1POP - chains A and B; structure by X-ray diffraction, 2.10 A resolution.

# Chain A
Molecule: Papain
Source organism: Carica papaya
Notes: EC 3.4.22.2
Reference sequence: P00784 (PAPA_CARPA); residues 1-212 here correspond to UniProt positions 134-345 (UniProt number = residue number + 133)
Sequence (212 residues; numbered 1 to 212; the number before each row is that of its first residue):
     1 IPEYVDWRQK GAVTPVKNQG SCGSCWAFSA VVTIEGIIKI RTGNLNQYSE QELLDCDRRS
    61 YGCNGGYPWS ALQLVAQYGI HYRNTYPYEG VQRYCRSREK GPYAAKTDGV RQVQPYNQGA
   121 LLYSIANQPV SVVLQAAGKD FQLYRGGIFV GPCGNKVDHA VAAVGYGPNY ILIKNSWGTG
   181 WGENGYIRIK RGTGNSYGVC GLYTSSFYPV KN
Disulfide bonds: Cys22-Cys63, Cys56-Cys95, Cys153-Cys200
Construct notes: conflict Gln47 (Glu180 in P00784), Gln118 (Glu251 in P00784), Gln135 (Glu268 in P00784)
Swiss-Prot annotation at these positions:
  - active site: Cys25, His159, Asn175
  - binding site (E64): Cys25
  - binding site (leupeptin): Cys25
Reported in the primary citation:
  - catalytic residues: Gln19, Cys25, His159
  - contacts within the chain: Cys25-His159
  - conformationally variable residues (side-chain flip): Tyr61, Asn64

# Chain B
Molecule: Leupeptin
Source organism: Streptomyces roseus
Sequence (4 residues; each row starts with the number of its first residue):
   300 XLLX
Modified / non-standard residues: ACE (acetyl group) at position 300; AR7 (amino{[(4S)-4-amino-5,5-dihydroxypentyl]amino}methaniminium) at position 303

# Chain A / chain B interface
Contacting residue pairs - 22 pairs, chain A then chain B:
  Gln19(A) with AR7_303(B), hydrogen bond (side chain-backbone)
  Gly23(A) with AR7_303(B)
  Ser24(A) with AR7_303(B)
  Cys25(A) with Leu302(B); AR7_303(B), hydrogen bond (side chain-backbone)
  Trp26(A) with Leu302(B)
  Tyr61(A) with Leu301(B), hydrophobic
  Asn64(A) with Leu301(B); AR7_303(B)
  Gly65(A) with Leu301(B); Leu302(B); AR7_303(B)
  Gly66(A) with Leu301(B); Leu302(B), hydrogen bond (backbone-backbone)
  Tyr67(A) with ACE_300(B); Leu301(B)
  Pro68(A) with Leu302(B)
  Val133(A) with Leu302(B), hydrophobic
  Asp158(A) with Leu302(B); AR7_303(B), hydrogen bond (backbone-backbone)
  His159(A) with Leu302(B); AR7_303(B)
Other interface residues (no listed pair), chain A (16 interface residues in all): Val157, Ala160
From the paper, about this interface:
  - interface residues, chain A: Gln19(A), Cys25(A), Tyr61(A), Asn64(A), Gly66(A), Tyr67(A), Pro68(A), Val133(A), Val157(A), Asp158(A)

# Overview
16 residues of chain A face 4 of chain B across their interface; the contacts include 4 hydrogen bonds. Among
the polar pairs are Gln19(A)-AR7_303(B), Cys25(A)-AR7_303(B) and Gly66(A)-Leu302(B). From the paper: catalytic
residues Gln19(A), Cys25(A) and His159(A); interface residues Gln19(A), Cys25(A) and Tyr61(A) among others.
Chain A is Papain (Carica papaya) and chain B is Leupeptin (Streptomyces roseus); the structure, X-ray
crystallographic structure of a papain-leupeptin complex, was determined by X-ray diffraction.
